PDB entry 6D6V | electron microscopy, 4.80 A resolution (low resolution: residue-level contacts below are approximate; hydrogen-bond / salt-bridge calls are withheld) | chains A and E of the 8 polymer chains in the assembly

== Chain A ==
Name: Telomerase reverse transcriptase
Source organism: Tetrahymena thermophila
Notes: EC 2.7.7.49
UniProtKB: O77448 (TERT_TETTH); numbering as in UniProt (aligned over 1-1117)
Sequence (1117 residues; row label = number of the first residue in the row):
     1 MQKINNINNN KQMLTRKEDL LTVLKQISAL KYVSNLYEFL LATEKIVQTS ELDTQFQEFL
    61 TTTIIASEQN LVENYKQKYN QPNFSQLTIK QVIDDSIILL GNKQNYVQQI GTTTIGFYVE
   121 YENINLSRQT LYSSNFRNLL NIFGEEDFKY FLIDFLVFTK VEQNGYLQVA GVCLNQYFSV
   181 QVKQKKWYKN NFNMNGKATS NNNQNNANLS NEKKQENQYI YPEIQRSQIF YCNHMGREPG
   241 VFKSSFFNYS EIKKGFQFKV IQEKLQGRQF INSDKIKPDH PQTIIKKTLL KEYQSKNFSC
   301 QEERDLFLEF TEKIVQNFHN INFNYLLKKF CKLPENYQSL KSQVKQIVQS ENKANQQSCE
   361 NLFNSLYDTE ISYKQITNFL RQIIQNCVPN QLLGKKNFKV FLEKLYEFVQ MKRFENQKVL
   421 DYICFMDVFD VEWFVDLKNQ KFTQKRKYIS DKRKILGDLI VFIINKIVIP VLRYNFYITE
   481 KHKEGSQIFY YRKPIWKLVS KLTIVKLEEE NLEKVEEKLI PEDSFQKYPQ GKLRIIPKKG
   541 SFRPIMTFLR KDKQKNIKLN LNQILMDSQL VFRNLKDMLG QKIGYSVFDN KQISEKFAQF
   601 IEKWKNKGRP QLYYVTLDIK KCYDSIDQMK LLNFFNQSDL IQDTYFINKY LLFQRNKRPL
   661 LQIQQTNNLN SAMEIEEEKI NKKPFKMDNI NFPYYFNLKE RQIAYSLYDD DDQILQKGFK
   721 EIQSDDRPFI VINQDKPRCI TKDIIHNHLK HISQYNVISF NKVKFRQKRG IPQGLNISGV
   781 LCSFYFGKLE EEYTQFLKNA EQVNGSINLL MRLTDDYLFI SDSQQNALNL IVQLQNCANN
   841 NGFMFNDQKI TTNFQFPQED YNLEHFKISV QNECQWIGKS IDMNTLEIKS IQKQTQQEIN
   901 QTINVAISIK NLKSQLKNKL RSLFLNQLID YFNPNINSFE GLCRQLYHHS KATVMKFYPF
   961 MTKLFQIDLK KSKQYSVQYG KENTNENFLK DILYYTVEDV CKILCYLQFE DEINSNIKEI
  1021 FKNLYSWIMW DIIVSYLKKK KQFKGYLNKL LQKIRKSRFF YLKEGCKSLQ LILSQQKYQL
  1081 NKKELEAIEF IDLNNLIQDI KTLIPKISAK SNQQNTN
Disordered / not traced: 1-11, 182-213, 249-292, 510-524, 665-690, 1109-1117
Swiss-Prot annotation at these positions:
  - binding site (Mg(2+)): Asp-618, Asp-815, Asp-816
  - mutagenesis: Lys-90 (K90A: Decreased reverse transcriptase activity), Asp-94 (D94A: Decreased reverse transcriptase activity; does not affect DNA-binding), Lys-103 (K103A: Does not affect reverse transcriptase activity), Arg-137 (R137A: Decreased reverse transcriptase activity), Glu-145 to Glu-146 (Does not affect reverse transcriptase activity), Phe-158 (F158A: Abolished reverse transcriptase activity), Gln-168 (Q168A: Strongly decreased reverse transcriptase activity; strongly decreased DNA-binding; Q168E: Does not affect reverse transcriptase activity; Q168N: Decreased reverse transcriptase activity), Leu-174 (L174A: Decreased reverse transcriptase activity), Phe-178 (F178A: Strongly decreased reverse transcriptase activity; strongly decreased DNA-binding), Lys-183 to Lys-189 (Strongly decreased reverse transcriptase activity), Lys-183 to Lys-186 (Strongly decreased reverse transcriptase activity), Lys-185 to Lys-186 (Does not affect reverse transcriptase activity), 47 further mutagenesis entries in UniProt
Reported in the primary citation:
  - catalytic residues: Asp-618, Asp-815, Asp-816

== Chain E ==
Name: Telomerase holoenzyme Teb2 subunit
Source organism: Tetrahymena thermophila
UniProtKB: A0A0U8TRG9 (A0A0U8TRG9_TETTH); residues 1-269 here = UniProt positions 1-269
Sequence (269 residues; each row starts with the number of its first residue):
     1 MSNRVQGGFD NNSGNNQSAQ KQQAEKIPQI TVPLNCFMIN QIVKAAKENP QAHSGNHYEW
    61 YGAFENAIIT AKFEFLQSIN DSPKIMGKLS DSTGCIEVVI QKSKMSDELP EFVQAYEIEL
   121 QNNGNRHKYV RAMLKMRKNA QIQLLYFSIV NDANEISRHG LDLCLRYLQR KHGIEDFMHM
   181 TNDKAHNNHN ASAQKVHYQI DRNQQPKEQV LELMRQILKH NPNDQIPKSK IIEFFQSQLN
   241 QVQINQILQQ LVSANEIFSV GSDNYLLNV
Disordered / not traced: 1-28, 178-269
Swiss-Prot annotation at these positions:
  - DNA-binding region: Ile-69 to Ile-149 (OB)

== Chain A / chain E interface ==
Contacting residue pairs (18):
  Glu-73(A) with Lys-104(E)
  Asn-74(A) with Lys-104(E); Met-105(E)
  Lys-78(A) with Lys-104(E)
  Tyr-79(A) with Ser-82(E)
  Gln-81(A) with Asp-81(E); Ser-82(E); Pro-83(E)
  Ser-85(A) with Asn-139(E)
  Gln-86(A) with Lys-138(E); Asn-139(E)
  Leu-87(A) with Arg-137(E)
  Gln-91(A) with Arg-137(E)
  Phe-117(A) with Leu-145(E); Tyr-146(E)
  Glu-146(A) with Gln-101(E)
  Tyr-150(A) with Ser-103(E); Ser-106(E)
Interface residues without a listed pair, chain A (13 interface residues in all): Lys-149
Interface residues without a listed pair, chain E (18 interface residues in all): Asn-66, Lys-102, Met-133, Lys-135, Gln-141

== Overview ==
Chain A and chain E form an interface of 13 and 18 residues respectively. UniProt lists 3 Mg2+-binding
residues and 60 mutagenesis sites on chain A; a DNA-binding region on chain E. From the paper: catalytic
residues Asp-618(A), Asp-815(A) and Asp-816(A).
Here chain A is Telomerase reverse transcriptase and chain E is Telomerase holoenzyme Teb2 subunit, both from
Tetrahymena thermophila. Entry 6D6V (CryoEM structure of Tetrahymena telomerase with telomeric DNA at 4.8
Angstrom resolution) was determined by electron microscopy.
